Entry 2WBB (X-ray diffraction, 2.22 A resolution); this record covers chains B and C of the 4 polymer chains in the assembly.

Chain B (and C):
Name: Fructose-1,6-bisphosphatase 1
Organism: Homo sapiens
Notes: EC 3.1.3.11; chain C of this document is another copy of the same molecule, construct and numbering; everything in this record applies to it too
UniProt: P09467 (F16P1_HUMAN); residues 0-337 here correspond to UniProt positions 1-338 (UniProt number = residue number + 1)
Chain sequence (338 residues; numbered 0 to 337; the number before each row is that of its first residue; numbering starts at 0):
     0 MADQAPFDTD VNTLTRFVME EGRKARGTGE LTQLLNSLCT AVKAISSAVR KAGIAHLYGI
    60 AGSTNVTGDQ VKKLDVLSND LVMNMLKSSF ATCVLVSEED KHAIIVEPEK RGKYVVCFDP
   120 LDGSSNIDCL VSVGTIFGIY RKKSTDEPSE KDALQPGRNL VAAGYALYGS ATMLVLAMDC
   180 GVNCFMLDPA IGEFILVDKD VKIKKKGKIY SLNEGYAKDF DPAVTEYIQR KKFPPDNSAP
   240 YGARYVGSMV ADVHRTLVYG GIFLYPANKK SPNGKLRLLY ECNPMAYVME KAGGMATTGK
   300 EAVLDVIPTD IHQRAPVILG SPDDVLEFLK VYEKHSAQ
Unresolved in the structure: 0-8, 62-71, 337
Curated features (UniProtKB/Swiss-Prot):
  - binding site (AMP): Val-17 to Gly-21, Thr-27 to Thr-31, Lys-112, Tyr-113, Arg-140
  - binding site (Mg(2+)): Asp-68, Glu-97, Asp-118, Leu-120, Asp-121, Glu-280
  - binding site (substrate): Asp-121 to Ser-124, Asn-212 to Tyr-215, Arg-243 to Met-248, Tyr-264, Lys-274 to Arg-276
  - modified residue: Ala-1 (N-acetylalanine), Lys-150 (N6-succinyllysine), Tyr-215 (Phosphotyrosine), Tyr-244 (Phosphotyrosine), Tyr-264 (Phosphotyrosine)
Residues lining bound ligands:
  - RO3 (n-{[(2Z)-5-bromo-1,3-thiazol-2(3h)-ylidene]carbamoyl}-4-methylbenzenesulfonamide), molecule 1: Val-17, Met-18, Glu-20, Gly-21, Arg-22, Ala-24, Gly-26, Thr-27, Gly-28, Glu-29, Leu-30, Thr-31, Tyr-113, Met-177
  - RO3, molecule 2: Thr-27, Gly-28, Thr-31, Gln-32

Chain B / chain C interface:
Contacting residue pairs - 21 pairs, chain B then chain C:
  Thr-39(B) / Ile-59(C)
  Ala-43(B) / Ile-59(C)  hydrophobic
  His-55(B) / Leu-76(C)
  His-55(B) / Leu-80(C)
  Gly-58(B) / Asn-83(C)  hydrogen bond (backbone-side chain)
  Ile-59(B) / Ala-43(C)  hydrophobic
  Ile-59(B) / Leu-80(C)  hydrophobic
  Ile-59(B) / Asn-83(C)  hydrogen bond (backbone-side chain)
  Ile-59(B) / Met-84(C)  hydrophobic
  Ala-60(B) / Asp-79(C)
  Ala-60(B) / Leu-80(C)  hydrophobic
  Ala-60(B) / Asn-83(C)
  Gly-61(B) / Asn-83(C)
  Leu-76(B) / Ala-60(C)  hydrophobic
  Asp-79(B) / Ala-60(C)
  Leu-80(B) / Ile-59(C)  hydrophobic
  Leu-80(B) / Ala-60(C)  hydrophobic
  Asn-83(B) / Gly-58(C)  hydrogen bond (side chain-backbone)
  Asn-83(B) / Ile-59(C)  hydrogen bond (side chain-backbone)
  Asn-83(B) / Gly-61(C)
  Met-84(B) / Ile-59(C)  hydrophobic
Also at the interface, not in a pair above, chain C (12 interface residues in all): Thr-39, His-55

Overview:
The chain B/chain C interface involves 12 residues from each chain; the contacts include 4 hydrogen bonds.
Polar contacts include Gly-58(B)/Asn-83(C) and Ile-59(B)/Asn-83(C). Ligands of chain B: compound RO3.
Chain B and chain C are both Fructose-1,6-bisphosphatase 1 (Homo sapiens); the structure,
Fructose-1,6-bisphosphatase(d-fructose-1,6-bisphosphate-1- phosphohydrolase) (e.c.3.1.3.11) complexed with an
amp site inhibitor, was determined by X-ray diffraction, deposited together with 2WBD.
